PDB entry 9CRS | electron microscopy, 2.90 A resolution | chains D and E of the 9 polymer chains in the assembly

== Chain D ==
Protein: Gamma-aminobutyric acid receptor subunit alpha-1
Source organism: Homo sapiens
UniProt: P14867 (GBRA1_HUMAN); residues 1-429 here correspond to UniProt positions 28-456 (UniProt number = residue number + 27)
Chain sequence (429 residues; numbered 1 to 429; the number before each row is that of its first residue):
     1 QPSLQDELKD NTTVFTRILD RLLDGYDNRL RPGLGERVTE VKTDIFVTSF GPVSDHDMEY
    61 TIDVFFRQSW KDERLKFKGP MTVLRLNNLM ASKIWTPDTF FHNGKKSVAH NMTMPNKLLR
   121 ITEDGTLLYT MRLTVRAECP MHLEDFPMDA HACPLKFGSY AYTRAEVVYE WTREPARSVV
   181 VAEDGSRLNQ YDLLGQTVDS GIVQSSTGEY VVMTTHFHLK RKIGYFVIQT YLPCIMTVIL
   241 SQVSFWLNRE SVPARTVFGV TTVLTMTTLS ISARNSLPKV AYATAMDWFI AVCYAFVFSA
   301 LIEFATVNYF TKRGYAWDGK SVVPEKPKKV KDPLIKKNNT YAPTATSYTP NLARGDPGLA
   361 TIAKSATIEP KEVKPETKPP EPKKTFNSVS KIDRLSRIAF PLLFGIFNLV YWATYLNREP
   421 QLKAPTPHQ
Not modelled in the structure: 1-9, 320-383, 419-429
Disulfides: C139-C153
Glycans and other covalent adducts: N-acetylglucosamine (NAG) linked to N111
Residues lining bound ligands:
  - gamma-amino-butanoic acid (ABU): F65, R67, L118, T130
  - PIO ([(2R)-2-octanoyloxy-3-[oxidanyl-[(1R,2R,3S,4R,5R,6S)-2,3,6-tris(oxidanyl)-4,5-diphosphonooxy-cyclohexyl]oxy-phosphoryl]oxy-propyl] octanoate): R249, E303, F310, K312, R313, F386, N387, S388, V389, S390, K391, I392, L395, S396
Swiss-Prot annotation at these positions:
  - binding site (4-aminobutanoate): R67, T130
  - binding site (3alpha-hydroxy-5alpha-pregnan-11,20-dione): W246
  - glycosylation (N-linked (GlcNAc...) asparagine): N11, N111

== Chain E ==
Protein: Gamma-aminobutyric acid receptor subunit gamma-2
Source organism: Homo sapiens
UniProt: P18507 (GBRG2_HUMAN); residues 1-436 here correspond to UniProt positions 40-475 (UniProt number = residue number + 39)
Chain sequence (436 residues; each row starts with the number of its first residue):
     1 QKSDDDYEDY ASNKTWVLTP KVPEGDVTVI LNNLLEGYDN KLRPDIGVKP TLIHTDMYVN
    61 SIGPVNAINM EYTIDIFFAQ TWYDRRLKFN STIKVLRLNS NMVGKIWIPD TFFRNSKKAD
   121 AHWITTPNRM LRIWNDGRVL YTLRLTIDAE CQLQLHNFPM DEHSCPLEFS SYGYPREEIV
   181 YQWKRSSVEV GDTRSWRLYQ FSFVGLRNTT EVVKTTSGDY VVMSVYFDLS RRMGYFTIQT
   241 YIPCTLIVVL SWVSFWINKD AVPARTSLGI TTVLTMTTLS TIARKSLPKV SYVTAMDLFV
   301 SVCFIFVFSA LVEYGTLHYF VSNRKPSKDK DKKKKNPLLR MFSFKAPTID IRPRSATIQM
   361 NNATHLQERD EEYGYECLDG KDCASFFCCF EDCRTGAWRH GRIHIRIAKM DSYARIFFPT
   421 AFCLFNLVYW VSYLYL
Not modelled in the structure: 1-23, 323-409, 435-436
Disulfides: C151-C165
Glycans and other covalent adducts: N-acetylglucosamine (NAG) linked to N208
Swiss-Prot annotation at these positions:
  - region: R394 to D411 (Interaction with GABARAP)
  - glycosylation (N-linked (GlcNAc...) asparagine): N13, N90, N208

== Interface between chain D and chain E ==
Residue-residue contacts (76):
  D27(D) with T28(E), hydrogen bond
  R29(D) with T28(E); L31(E); N32(E), hydrogen bond; N99(E); M102(E)
  L30(D) with V27(E), hydrophobic; T28(E); L31(E), hydrophobic
  L34(D) with V27(E), hydrophobic
  H56(D) with Y199(E)
  D57(D) with R197(E), hydrogen bond (backbone-side chain)
  M58(D) with R197(E); Y199(E), hydrophobic
  P97(D) with T126(E), hydrogen bond (backbone-side chain)
  D98(D) with T126(E)
  T99(D) with I124(E); T125(E), hydrogen bond (backbone-backbone)
  F100(D) with I124(E); N128(E); R144(E)
  F101(D) with R144(E)
  G104(D) with R144(E), hydrogen bond (backbone-side chain)
  K105(D) with H122(E); R197(E)
  K106(D) with D120(E), salt bridge; A121(E)
  S107(D) with I124(E)
  A109(D) with I124(E), hydrophobic
  M131(D) with T125(E)
  L133(D) with I124(E), hydrophobic; T125(E)
  E138(D) with S61(E)
  Y160(D) with F77(E), hydrophobic; N128(E); R129(E); M130(E); T142(E); L143(E); R144(E)
  A161(D) with L98(E); M130(E), hydrophobic; R132(E), hydrogen bond (backbone-side chain)
  Y162(D) with R97(E); N99(E)
  T163(D) with R132(E)
  E166(D) with R97(E), salt bridge
  S206(D) with E189(E), hydrogen bond
  T207(D) with M130(E); R132(E), hydrogen bond (backbone-side chain)
  Y210(D) with M130(E); R132(E), hydrogen bond
  V252(D) with I257(E), hydrophobic; A261(E), hydrophobic; A264(E), hydrophobic
  P253(D) with P263(E), hydrophobic; A264(E), hydrophobic
  T256(D) with A264(E)
  V257(D) with S267(E)
  V260(D) with L268(E), hydrophobic; T271(E)
  V263(D) with L250(E), hydrophobic
  L264(D) with T275(E)
  I271(D) with Q239(E)
  R274(D) with I238(E); Q239(E)
  K279(D) with Y199(E); Q200(E); Y235(E), hydrogen bond
  V280(D) with Y235(E)
  Y294(D) with L246(E)
  F298(D) with V249(E), hydrophobic
  L301(D) with L250(E), hydrophobic
  N308(D) with W256(E); I257(E); N258(E), hydrogen bond (side chain-backbone)
Also at the interface, not in a pair above, chain D (50 interface residues in all): G25, N28, F66, W95, V108, A281, Y309
Also at the interface, not in a pair above, chain E (52 interface residues in all): E24, N101, L140, S195, R232, V253, I282, S286, R415

== Overview ==
50 residues of chain D and 52 residues of chain E are in contact; the contacts include 12 hydrogen bonds and 2
salt bridges. Among the polar pairs are K106(D)-D120(E), E166(D)-R97(E) and D27(D)-T28(E). Chain D binds
gamma-amino-butanoic acid and compound PIO.
Here chain D is Gamma-aminobutyric acid receptor subunit alpha-1 and chain E is Gamma-aminobutyric acid
receptor subunit gamma-2, both from Homo sapiens. Entry 9CRS (Native human GABAA receptor of
beta2-alpha1-beta2-alpha1-gamma2 assembly) was determined by electron microscopy, deposited together with
9CRV, 9CSB, 9CT0, 9CTJ, 9CTP, 9CTV and 6 further entries.
